PDB entry 7Z43 | X-ray diffraction, 3.12 A resolution | chains CCC and YYY of the 8 polymer chains in the assembly

== Chain CCC ==
Name: Polymerase basic protein 2
Organism: Influenza B virus
Reference sequence: Q5V8X3 (Q5V8X3_9INFB); numbering as in UniProt (aligned over 1-770)
Sequence (798 residues; numbered -8 to 789; the number before each row is that of its first residue; numbers below 1 keep their minus sign (Gly-8 is residue -8)):
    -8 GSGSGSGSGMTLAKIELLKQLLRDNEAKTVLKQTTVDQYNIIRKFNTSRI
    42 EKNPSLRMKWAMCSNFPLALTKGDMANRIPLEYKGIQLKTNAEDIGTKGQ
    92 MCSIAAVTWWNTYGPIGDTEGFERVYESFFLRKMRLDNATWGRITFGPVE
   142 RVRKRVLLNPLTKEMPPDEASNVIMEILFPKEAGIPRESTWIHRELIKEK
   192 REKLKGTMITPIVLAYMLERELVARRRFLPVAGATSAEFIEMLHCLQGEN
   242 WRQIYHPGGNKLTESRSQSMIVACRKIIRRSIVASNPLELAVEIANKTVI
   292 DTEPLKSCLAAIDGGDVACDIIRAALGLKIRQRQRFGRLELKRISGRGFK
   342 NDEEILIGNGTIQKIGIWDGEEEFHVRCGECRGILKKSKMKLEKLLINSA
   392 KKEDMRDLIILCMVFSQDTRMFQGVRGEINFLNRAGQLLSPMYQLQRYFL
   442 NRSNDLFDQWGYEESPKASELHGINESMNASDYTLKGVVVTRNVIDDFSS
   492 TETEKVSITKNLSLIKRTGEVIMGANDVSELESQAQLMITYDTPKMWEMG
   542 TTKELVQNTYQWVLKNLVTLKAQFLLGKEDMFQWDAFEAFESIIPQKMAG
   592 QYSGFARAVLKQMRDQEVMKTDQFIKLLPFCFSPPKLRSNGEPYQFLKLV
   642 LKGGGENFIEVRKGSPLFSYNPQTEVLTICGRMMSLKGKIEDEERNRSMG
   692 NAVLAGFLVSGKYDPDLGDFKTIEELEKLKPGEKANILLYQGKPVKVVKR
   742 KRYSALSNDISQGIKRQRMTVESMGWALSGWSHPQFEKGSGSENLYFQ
Not modelled in the structure: -8 to -1, 486-495, 742-789
Construct notes: expression tag (-8 to 0, 771-789)
Ligand contacts: IC5 ([(2R,3S,4R,5R)-5-(2-azanyl-7-methyl-6-oxidanylidene-1H-purin-9-yl)-3,4-bis(oxidanyl)oxolan-2-yl]methyl phosphono hydrogen phosphate): Gln325, Arg326, Phe327, Arg334, Gly339, Lys341, Trp359, Glu363, Phe365, Lys378, Phe406, Gln408, Met433, Tyr434, Ser520

== Chain YYY ==
Name: Ser-tyr-ser-pro-thr-sep-pro
Sequence (28 residues; numbered 31 to 58; the number before each row is that of its first residue):
    31 YSPTSPSYSPTSPSYSPTSPSYSPTSPS
Not modelled in the structure: 48-58
Modified residues: Ser35, Ser42, Ser49, Ser56 (phosphoserine; SEP)

== How chain CCC and chain YYY interact ==
Residue-residue contacts (22; chain CCC residue first):
  Arg134(CCC) - Tyr38(YYY)
  Ile135(CCC) - Tyr38(YYY)  hydrogen bond (backbone-side chain)
  Phe137(CCC) - Pro33(YYY)  hydrophobic
  Phe137(CCC) - Tyr38(YYY)  hydrophobic
  Trp538(CCC) - Pro43(YYY)  hydrophobic
  Trp553(CCC) - Ser42(YYY)
  Trp553(CCC) - Pro43(YYY)
  Lys556(CCC) - Ser42(YYY)
  Asn557(CCC) - Pro43(YYY)  hydrogen bond (side chain-backbone)
  Asn557(CCC) - Ser44(YYY)
  Asn557(CCC) - Tyr45(YYY)
  Thr560(CCC) - Tyr45(YYY)
  Leu561(CCC) - Tyr45(YYY)  hydrophobic
  Gln564(CCC) - Tyr45(YYY)  hydrogen bond
  Gln564(CCC) - Pro47(YYY)
  Asp571(CCC) - Tyr45(YYY)  hydrogen bond
  Asp571(CCC) - Ser46(YYY)
  Asp571(CCC) - Pro47(YYY)
  Met572(CCC) - Tyr45(YYY)
  Trp575(CCC) - Pro43(YYY)
  Trp575(CCC) - Ser44(YYY)
  Trp575(CCC) - Tyr45(YYY)
Interface residues without a listed pair, chain CCC (14 interface residues in all): Ala577
From the paper, about this interface:
  - interface residues, chain CCC: Lys556(CCC)
  - hot spots on chain CCC (mutagenesis) - W553A: increased binding to chain G (proposed by the authors, not directly observed)

== Overview ==
14 residues of chain CCC and 8 residues of chain YYY are in contact, with 4 hydrogen bonds. Polar pairs
include Ile135(CCC)-Tyr38(YYY), Asn557(CCC)-Pro43(YYY) and Gln564(CCC)-Tyr45(YYY). Chain CCC binds compound
IC5. From the paper: W553A of chain CCC increases binding to chain G; the interface residue Lys556(CCC).
Here chain CCC is Polymerase basic protein 2 (Influenza B virus) and chain YYY is Ser-tyr-ser-pro-thr-sep-pro.
Entry 7Z43 (Influenza B polymerase with Pol II pSer5 CTD peptide mimic bound in site 1B and 2B) was determined
by X-ray diffraction together with 7Z42 from the same study.
